PDB entry 6IPU | X-ray diffraction, 1.99 A resolution | chains A and I of the 10 polymer chains in the assembly

== Chain A ==
Name: Histone H3.1
From: Homo sapiens
UniProtKB: P68431 (H31_HUMAN); residues 38-135 here correspond to UniProt positions 39-136 (UniProt number = residue number + 1)
Sequence (98 residues; numbered 38 to 135; the number before each row is that of its first residue):
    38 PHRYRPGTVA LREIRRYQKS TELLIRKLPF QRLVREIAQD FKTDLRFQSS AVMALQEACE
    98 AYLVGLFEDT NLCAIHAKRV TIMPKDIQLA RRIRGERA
UniProt features mapped onto this chain:
  - modified residue: Tyr41 (Phosphotyrosine), Lys56 (N6,N6,N6-trimethyllysine), Ser57 (Phosphoserine), Lys64 (N6-(2-hydroxyisobutyryl)lysine), Lys79 (N6,N6,N6-trimethyllysine), Thr80 (Phosphothreonine), Ser86 (Phosphoserine), Thr107 (Phosphothreonine), Lys115 (N6-acetyllysine), Lys122 (N6-(2-hydroxyisobutyryl)lysine)

== Chain I ==
Molecule: 145-nt DNA strand
From: Homo sapiens
Sequence (145 nucleotides; each row starts with the number of its first residue; numbers below 1 keep their minus sign (DA-72 is residue -72)):
   -72 ATCAATATCC ACCTGCAGAT ACTACCAAAA GTGTATTTGG AAACTGCTCC ATCAAAAGGC
   -12 ATGTTCAGCT GAATCAGCTG AACATGCCTT TTGATGGAGC AGTTTCCAAA TACACTTTTG
    48 GTAGTATCTG CAGGTGGATA TTGAT

== Chain A / chain I interface ==
Contacting residue pairs (28):
  Arg40(A) - DT-8(I)  base contact
  Arg40(A) - DG70(I)  sugar contact
  Tyr41(A) - DT69(I)  phosphate contact
  Tyr41(A) - DG70(I)  phosphate contact
  Arg42(A) - DG-5(I)  salt bridge to the phosphate
  Arg42(A) - DG70(I)  hydrogen bond to the phosphate
  Arg42(A) - DA71(I)  phosphate contact
  Pro43(A) - DA-6(I)  phosphate contact
  Pro43(A) - DG-5(I)  sugar contact
  Thr45(A) - DT69(I)  phosphate contact
  Thr45(A) - DG70(I)  hydrogen bond to the phosphate
  Arg63(A) - DG-14(I)  hydrogen bond to the phosphate
  Arg63(A) - DC-13(I)  salt bridge to the phosphate
  Arg72(A) - DA-22(I)  salt bridge to the phosphate
  Arg83(A) - DC-23(I)  phosphate contact
  Arg83(A) - DA-22(I)  hydrogen bond to the sugar
  Phe84(A) - DC-23(I)  sugar contact
  Phe84(A) - DA-22(I)  hydrogen bond to the phosphate
  Gln85(A) - DC-23(I)  phosphate contact
  Ser86(A) - DC-23(I)  hydrogen bond to the phosphate
  Arg116(A) - DT-3(I)  phosphate contact
  Arg116(A) - DG-2(I)  salt bridge to the phosphate
  Val117(A) - DC-4(I)  phosphate contact
  Val117(A) - DT-3(I)  hydrogen bond to the phosphate
  Thr118(A) - DC-4(I)  hydrogen bond to the phosphate
  Thr118(A) - DT-3(I)  hydrogen bond to the phosphate
  Met120(A) - DT-3(I)  phosphate contact
  Met120(A) - DG-2(I)  phosphate contact
Also at the interface, not in a pair above, chain A (18 interface residues in all): His39, Leu82, Lys115

== Summary ==
The interface between chain A and chain I involves 18 residues on one side and 13 on the other; the contacts
include 9 hydrogen bonds and 4 salt bridges. Polar contacts include Arg83(A)-DA-22(I), Arg42(A)-DG70(I) and
Thr45(A)-DG70(I).
Here chain A is Histone H3.1 and chain I is a 145-nt DNA strand, both from Homo sapiens. Entry 6IPU (Human
nucleosome core particle containing 145 bp of DNA) was determined by X-ray diffraction (same publication as
6JXD, 6K1I, 6K1J and 6K1K).
